7EOB - chain A; structure by X-ray diffraction, 1.76 A resolution.

Chain A:
Protein: Kinesin-like protein KIF1A
Source organism: Mus musculus
Reference sequence: P33173 (KIF1A_MOUSE); residue numbers follow UniProt; this construct covers 1-382
Amino-acid sequence (389 residues; row label = number of the first residue in the row):
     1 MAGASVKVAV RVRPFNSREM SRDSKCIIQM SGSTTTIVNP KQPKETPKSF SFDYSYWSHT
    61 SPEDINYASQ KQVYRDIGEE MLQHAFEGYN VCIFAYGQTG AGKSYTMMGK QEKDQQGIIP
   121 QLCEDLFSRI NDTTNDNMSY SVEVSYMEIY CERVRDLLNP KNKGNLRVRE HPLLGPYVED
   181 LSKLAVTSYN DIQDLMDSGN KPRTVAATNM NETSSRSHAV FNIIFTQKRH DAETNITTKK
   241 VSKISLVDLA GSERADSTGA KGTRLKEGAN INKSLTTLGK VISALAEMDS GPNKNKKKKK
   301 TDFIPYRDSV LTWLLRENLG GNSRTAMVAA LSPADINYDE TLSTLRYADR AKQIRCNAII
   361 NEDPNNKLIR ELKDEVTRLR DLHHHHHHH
Not modelled in the structure: 1-3, 255-269, 289-302, 382-389
Differences from the reference sequence: engineered mutation Lys239 (Glu in P33173); expression tag (383-389)
Ion coordination: Mg2+: Ser104 (together with ADP)
Small-molecule neighbours: ADP / aluminium fluoride: Arg11, Arg13, Pro14, Ser58, Tyr67, Gln98, Thr99, Gly100, Ala101, Gly102, Lys103, Ser104, Tyr105, Lys110, Arg203, Asp248, Leu249
Reported in the primary citation:
  - contacts within the chain: Lys239-Asp363, Lys228-Lys239
  - conformationally variable residues: Lys239
  - mutagenesis - E239K: decreased catalytic activity
  - mutagenesis - E239K: unchanged binding to microtubules

Overview:
Chain A binds ADP / aluminium fluoride. The paper reports that E239K reduces catalytic activity;
conformational variability at Lys239.
Chain A is Kinesin-like protein KIF1A (Mus musculus); the structure, Crystal structure of KIF1A Motor-Neck
domain E239K mutant with ADP-Mg-AlFx, was determined by X-ray diffraction (same publication as 7EO9).
